PDB entry 6J6J | electron microscopy, 3.20 A resolution | chains A and B of the 4 polymer chains in the assembly

Chain A (and B):
Name: Streptavidin
Organism: Streptomyces avidinii
Notes: chain B of this document is another copy of the same molecule, construct and numbering; everything in this record applies to it too
Reference sequence: P22629 (SAV_STRAV); residues 16-134 here correspond to UniProt positions 40-158 (UniProt number = residue number + 24)
Amino-acid sequence (119 residues; row label = number of the first residue in the row):
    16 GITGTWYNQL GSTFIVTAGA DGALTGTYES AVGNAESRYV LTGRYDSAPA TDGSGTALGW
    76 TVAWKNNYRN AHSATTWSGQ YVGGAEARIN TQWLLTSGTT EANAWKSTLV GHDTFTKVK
Residues lining bound ligands: biotin (BTN): Asn23, Ser27, Tyr43, Ser45, Val47, Gly48, Asn49, Trp79, Ala86, Ser88, Thr90, Trp92, Trp108, Leu110
Swiss-Prot annotation at these positions:
  - motif: Arg59 to Asp61 (Cell attachment site)
  - binding site (biotin): Tyr43, Tyr54, Trp92, Trp108, Trp120
What the authors report for this chain:
  - binding site for biotin: Asn23, Ser27, Tyr43, Asn49, Ser88

Interface between chain A and chain B:
Residue-residue contacts - 66 pairs, chain A then chain B:
  Val55(A) with Arg59(B)
  Thr57(A) with Thr57(B)
  Arg59(A) with Val55(B); Thr76(B)
  Tyr60(A) with Ala78(B)
  Asp61(A) with Ala78(B); His87(B), salt bridge
  Ser62(A) with Lys80(B)
  Ala63(A) with Asn85(B); His87(B), hydrogen bond (backbone-side chain)
  Ser69(A) with Gly113(B); Thr114(B); Thr115(B)
  Gly70(A) with Gly113(B); Thr114(B), hydrogen bond (backbone-backbone)
  Ala72(A) with His87(B); Ser88(B); Ala89(B); Thr111(B)
  Leu73(A) with Ala89(B)
  Gly74(A) with Thr76(B)
  Trp75(A) with Thr76(B)
  Thr76(A) with Arg59(B); Gly74(B); Trp75(B); Thr76(B), hydrogen bond
  Ala78(A) with Tyr60(B); Asp61(B)
  Lys80(A) with Ser62(B)
  Asn85(A) with Ala63(B)
  His87(A) with Asp61(B), salt bridge; Ala63(B), hydrogen bond (side chain-backbone); Ala72(B)
  Ser88(A) with Ala72(B)
  Ala89(A) with Ala72(B); Leu73(B)
  Thr91(A) with Thr91(B), hydrogen bond; Trp92(B); Ser93(B)
  Trp92(A) with Thr91(B)
  Ser93(A) with Thr91(B); Leu109(B); Thr111(B), hydrogen bond
  Gly94(A) with Thr111(B)
  Gln95(A) with Ser112(B); Gly113(B); Thr114(B), hydrogen bond (side chain-backbone); Ser122(B)
  Gln107(A) with Leu109(B); Thr123(B)
  Leu109(A) with Ser93(B); Gln107(B); Leu109(B), hydrophobic
  Thr111(A) with Ala72(B); Ser93(B), hydrogen bond; Gly94(B)
  Ser112(A) with Gln95(B)
  Gly113(A) with Ser69(B); Gly70(B); Gln95(B)
  Thr114(A) with Ser69(B); Gly70(B), hydrogen bond (backbone-backbone); Gln95(B), hydrogen bond (backbone-side chain)
  Thr115(A) with Ser69(B)
  Ser122(A) with Gln95(B)
  Thr123(A) with Gln107(B)
Also at the interface, not in a pair above, chain A (40 interface residues in all): Gly58, Ala65, Gly68, Trp108, Glu116, Ala119
Also at the interface, not in a pair above, chain B (40 interface residues in all): Gly58, Ala65, Gly68, Trp108, Glu116, Ala119

Overview:
The chain A/chain B interface involves 40 residues from each chain, with 10 hydrogen bonds and 2 salt bridges.
Among the polar pairs are Asp61(A)-His87(B), Ala63(A)-His87(B) and Thr76(A)-Thr76(B). Bound to chain A:
biotin. UniProt lists 5 biotin-binding residues on chain A. From the paper: a binding site for biotin at
Asn23(A), Ser27(A) and Tyr43(A) among others.
Both chains are Streptavidin (Streptomyces avidinii). Entry 6J6J (Biotin-bound streptavidin) was determined by
electron microscopy (same publication as 6J6K).
